1Z6S - chain A; structure by X-ray diffraction, 1.50 A resolution.

== Chain A ==
Name: Ribonuclease pancreatic
Source organism: Bos taurus
Notes: EC 3.1.27.5
Reference sequence: P61823 (RNAS1_BOVIN); residues 1-124 here correspond to UniProt positions 27-150 (UniProt number = residue number + 26)
Sequence (124 residues; each row starts with the number of its first residue):
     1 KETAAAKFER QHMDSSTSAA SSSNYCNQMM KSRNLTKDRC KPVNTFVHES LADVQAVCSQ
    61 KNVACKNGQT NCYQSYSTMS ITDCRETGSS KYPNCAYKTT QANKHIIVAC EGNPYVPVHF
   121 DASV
Disulfide bonds: C26-C84, C40-C95, C58-C110, C65-C72
Residues lining bound ligands: adenosine monophosphate (AMP): Q11, H12, K41, C65, N67, Q69, N71, C72, A109, E111, V118, H119, F120
UniProt features mapped onto this chain:
  - active site: H12 (Proton acceptor), H119 (Proton donor)
  - binding site (substrate): K7, R10, K41 to T45, K66, R85
  - glycosylation: K1 (N-linked (Glc) (glycation) lysine), K7 (N-linked (Glc) (glycation) lysine), N34 (N-linked (GlcNAc...) asparagine), K37 (N-linked (Glc) (glycation) lysine), K41 (N-linked (Glc) (glycation) lysine)
From the paper describing this entry:
  - binding site for adenosine monophosphate: Q11, H12, C65, Q69, N71, A109, H119, F120
  - catalytic residues: H12, K41, H119 (citing earlier work)

== In short ==
Bound to chain A: adenosine monophosphate. From UniProt: active-site residues H12 and H119 and 9
substrate-binding residues. From the paper: catalytic residues H12, K41 and H119; a binding site for adenosine
monophosphate at Q11, H12 and C65 among others.
Chain A is Ribonuclease pancreatic (Bos taurus); the structure, Ribonuclease A- AMP complex, was determined by
X-ray diffraction (same publication as 1Z6D).
